PDB entry 3GLC | X-ray diffraction, 2.50 A resolution | chains E and H of the 10 polymer chains in the assembly

# Chain E (and H)
Molecule: Aldolase lsrF
Source organism: Escherichia coli
Notes: EC 4.1.2.-; fragment: Uncharacterized aldolase LsrF; chain H of this document is another copy of the same molecule, construct and numbering; everything in this record applies to it too
Reference sequence: P76143 (LSRF_ECOLI); numbering as in UniProt (aligned over 1-291)
Sequence (295 residues; row label = number of the first residue in the row; numbers below 1 keep their minus sign (Gly-3 is residue -3)):
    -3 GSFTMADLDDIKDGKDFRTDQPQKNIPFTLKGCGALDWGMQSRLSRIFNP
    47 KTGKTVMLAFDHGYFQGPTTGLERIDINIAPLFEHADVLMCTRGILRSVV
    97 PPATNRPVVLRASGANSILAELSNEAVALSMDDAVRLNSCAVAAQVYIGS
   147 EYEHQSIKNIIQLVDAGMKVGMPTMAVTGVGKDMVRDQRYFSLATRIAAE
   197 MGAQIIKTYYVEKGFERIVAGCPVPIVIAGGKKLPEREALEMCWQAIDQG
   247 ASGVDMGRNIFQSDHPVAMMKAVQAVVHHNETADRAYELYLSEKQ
Disordered / not traced: -3 to 9, 177-180, 290-291
Sequence notes: expression tag (-3 to 0)
Residues lining bound ligands: ribose-5-phosphate (R5P): Ala55, Asp57, His58, Tyr60, Phe61, Gln62, Met86, Arg107, Gln141, Lys203, Ala225, Gly226, Gly227, Asp251, Met252, Gly253, Arg254
Swiss-Prot annotation at these positions:
  - active site: Lys203 (Schiff-base intermediate with substrate)
Reported in the primary citation:
  - binding site for ribose-5-phosphate: His58, Gly226, Arg254
  - catalytic residues: Asp57, Lys203 (by similarity / conservation)
  - catalytic residues: Asp251 (proposed by the authors, not directly observed)

# Chain E / chain H interface
Residue-residue contacts - 42 pairs, chain E then chain H:
  Phe13(E) - Arg213(H)
  Phe13(E) - Ala216(H)
  Phe13(E) - Gly217(H)
  Thr15(E) - Glu212(H)
  Gln19(E) - Lys27(H)
  Gln19(E) - Gly28(H)
  Gln19(E) - Pro219(H)  hydrogen bond (side chain-backbone)
  Asn21(E) - Phe24(H)  hydrogen bond (side chain-backbone)
  Asn21(E) - Thr25(H)  hydrogen bond (side chain-backbone)
  Asn21(E) - Leu26(H)  hydrogen bond (side chain-backbone)
  Asn21(E) - Lys27(H)
  Asn21(E) - Gly28(H)  hydrogen bond (side chain-backbone)
  Asn21(E) - Cys29(H)
  Asn21(E) - Gly30(H)
  Phe24(E) - Asn21(H)  hydrogen bond (backbone-side chain)
  Thr25(E) - Asn21(H)  hydrogen bond (backbone-side chain)
  Leu26(E) - Asn21(H)  hydrogen bond (backbone-side chain)
  Lys27(E) - Gln19(H)
  Lys27(E) - Asn21(H)
  Gly28(E) - Gln19(H)
  Gly28(E) - Asn21(H)  hydrogen bond (backbone-side chain)
  Cys29(E) - Asn21(H)
  Gly30(E) - Asn21(H)
  Ala31(E) - Leu32(H)
  Ala31(E) - Asp33(H)
  Ala31(E) - Trp34(H)  hydrogen bond (backbone-backbone)
  Ala31(E) - Gln37(H)
  Leu32(E) - Ala31(H)
  Leu32(E) - Leu32(H)
  Leu32(E) - Asp33(H)
  Asp33(E) - Ala31(H)
  Asp33(E) - Leu32(H)
  Asp33(E) - Asp33(H)
  Trp34(E) - Ala31(H)  hydrogen bond (backbone-backbone)
  Gln37(E) - Ala31(H)
  Glu212(E) - Thr15(H)  hydrogen bond
  Arg213(E) - Lys11(H)
  Arg213(E) - Phe13(H)
  Ala216(E) - Phe13(H)
  Gly217(E) - Phe13(H)
  Cys218(E) - Gln19(H)
  Pro219(E) - Gln19(H)  hydrogen bond (backbone-side chain)
Interface residues without a listed pair, chain E (26 interface residues in all): Lys11, Pro23, Gln184, Ser188
Interface residues without a listed pair, chain H (25 interface residues in all): Pro23, Gln184, Cys218

# Summary
Chain E and chain H form an interface of 26 and 25 residues respectively, with 13 hydrogen bonds. Polar
contacts include Gln19(E)-Pro219(H), Asn21(E)-Phe24(H) and Asn21(E)-Thr25(H). Ligands of chain E:
ribose-5-phosphate. UniProt lists active-site residue Lys203(E) on chain E. The paper reports catalytic
residues Asp57(E), Lys203(E) and Asp251(E); a binding site for ribose-5-phosphate at His58(E), Gly226(E) and
Arg254(E).
Chain E and chain H are both Aldolase lsrF (Escherichia coli); the structure, Crystal Structure of E. coli
LsrF in complex with Ribose-5-phosphate, was determined by X-ray diffraction, deposited together with 3GKF and
3GND.
